Entry 1KFC (X-ray diffraction, 1.50 A resolution); this record covers chains A and B.

# Chain A
Name: Tryptophan synthase alpha chain
Organism: Salmonella typhimurium
Notes: EC 4.2.1.20
Reference sequence: P00929 (TRPA_SALTY); numbering as in UniProt (aligned over 1-268)
Amino-acid sequence (268 residues; row label = number of the first residue in the row):
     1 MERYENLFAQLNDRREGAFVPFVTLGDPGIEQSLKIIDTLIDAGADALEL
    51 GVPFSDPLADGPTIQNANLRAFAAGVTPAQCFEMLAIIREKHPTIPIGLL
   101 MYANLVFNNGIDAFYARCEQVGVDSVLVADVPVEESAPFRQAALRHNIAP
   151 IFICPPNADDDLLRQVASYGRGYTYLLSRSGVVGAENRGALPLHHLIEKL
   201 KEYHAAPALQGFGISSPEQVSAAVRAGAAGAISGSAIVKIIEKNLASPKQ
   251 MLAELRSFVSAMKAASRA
Disordered / not traced: 179-192
Construct notes: cloning artifact (87); engineered mutation Val183 (Thr in P00929)
Residues lining bound ligands: indole-3-propanol phosphate (IPL): Phe22, Ala59, Asp60, Leu100, Tyr102, Leu127, Ala129, Ile153, Tyr175, Phe212, Gly213, Ile214, Ile232, Ser233, Gly234, Ser235

# Chain B
Name: Tryptophan synthase beta chain
Organism: Salmonella typhimurium
Notes: EC 4.2.1.20
Reference sequence: P0A2K1 (TRPB_SALTY); numbering as in UniProt (aligned over 1-397)
Amino-acid sequence (397 residues; each row starts with the number of its first residue):
     1 MTTLLNPYFGEFGGMYVPQILMPALNQLEEAFVSAQKDPEFQAQFADLLK
    51 NYAGRPTALTKCQNITAGTRTTLYLKREDLLHGGAHKTNQVLGQALLAKR
   101 MGKSEIIAETGAGQHGVASALASALLGLKCRIYMGAKDVERQSPNVFRMR
   151 LMGAEVIPVHSGSATLKDACNEALRDWSGSYETAHYMLGTAAGPHPYPTI
   201 VREFQRMIGEETKAQILDKEGRLPDAVIACVGGGSNAIGMFADFINDTSV
   251 GLIGVEPGGHGIETGEHGAPLKHGRVGIYFGMKAPMMQTADGQIEESYSI
   301 SAGLDFPSVGPQHAYLNSIGRADYVSITDDEALEAFKTLCRHEGIIPALE
   351 SSHALAHALKMMREQPEKEQLLVVNLSGRGDKDIFTVHDILKARGEI
Disordered / not traced: 1, 394-397
Covalently attached groups: pyridoxal phosphate (PLP) linked to Lys87
Ion coordination: Na+: Gly232, Phe306, Ser308
Residues lining bound ligands: pyridoxal phosphate (PLP): Ala85, His86, Gln114, Thr190, Cys230, Val231, Gly232, Gly233, Gly234, Ser235, Asn236, Ala237, Gly303, Leu304, Ala348, Glu350, Ser351, Ser377, Gly378

# Chain A / chain B interface
Contacting residue pairs (60; chain A residue first):
  Pro53(A) - Gln293(B)  hydrogen bond (backbone-side chain)
  Phe54(A) - Gly292(B)
  Phe54(A) - Gln293(B)
  Ser55(A) - Lys167(B)
  Ser55(A) - Gln293(B)  hydrogen bond (backbone-side chain)
  Ser55(A) - Ile294(B)  hydrogen bond (side chain-backbone)
  Asp56(A) - Lys167(B)  salt bridge
  Asp56(A) - Asp168(B)
  Asp56(A) - Asn171(B)  hydrogen bond
  Asp56(A) - Tyr279(B)
  Asp56(A) - Ile294(B)
  Pro57(A) - Arg175(B)  hydrogen bond (backbone-side chain)
  Leu58(A) - Pro18(B)
  Leu58(A) - Asn171(B)
  Leu58(A) - Leu174(B)  hydrophobic
  Leu58(A) - Arg175(B)
  Ala59(A) - Pro18(B)  hydrophobic
  Asp60(A) - Arg175(B)  hydrogen bond (backbone-side chain)
  Gln65(A) - Ser161(B)
  Gln65(A) - Arg175(B)
  Phe72(A) - Gln293(B)
  Thr77(A) - Asp291(B)
  Pro78(A) - Asp291(B)
  Pro78(A) - Gln293(B)
  Ala103(A) - Ile278(B)  hydrophobic
  Asn104(A) - Gly277(B)
  Asn104(A) - Ile278(B)  hydrogen bond (side chain-backbone)
  Asn104(A) - Gln288(B)  hydrogen bond
  Asn104(A) - Gly292(B)  hydrogen bond (side chain-backbone)
  Asn104(A) - Ile294(B)
  Leu105(A) - Asp291(B)
  Leu105(A) - Gly292(B)
  Phe107(A) - Val276(B)
  Phe107(A) - Ile278(B)  hydrophobic
  Phe107(A) - Lys283(B)
  Asn108(A) - Arg275(B)  hydrogen bond
  Asn108(A) - Gln288(B)
  Asn108(A) - Ala290(B)  hydrogen bond (side chain-backbone)
  Asn108(A) - Asp291(B)
  Asn108(A) - Gly292(B)
  Ala129(A) - Pro18(B)
  Asp130(A) - Tyr16(B)
  Asp130(A) - Val17(B)  hydrogen bond (backbone-backbone)
  Asp130(A) - Pro18(B)
  Pro132(A) - Met15(B)
  Pro132(A) - Val17(B)
  Pro132(A) - Gln19(B)
  Pro132(A) - Met22(B)  hydrophobic
  Val133(A) - Gln19(B)  hydrogen bond (backbone-side chain)
  Glu134(A) - Gln19(B)  hydrogen bond
  Glu134(A) - Met22(B)
  Glu135(A) - Tyr8(B)  hydrogen bond
  Glu135(A) - Gly14(B)
  Glu135(A) - Met15(B)  hydrogen bond (side chain-backbone)
  Glu135(A) - Tyr16(B)
  Ile153(A) - Gln19(B)
  Pro155(A) - Gln19(B)
  Asn157(A) - Pro23(B)
  Asn157(A) - Tyr181(B)  hydrogen bond
  Leu162(A) - Gln19(B)
Also at the interface, not in a pair above, chain A (32 interface residues in all): Leu69, Val131, Phe139, Pro156, Leu177
Also at the interface, not in a pair above, chain B (34 interface residues in all): Thr2, Ile20, Gly162, Glu172, Phe280, Thr289

# In short
32 residues of chain A and 34 residues of chain B are in contact; the contacts include 17 hydrogen bonds and 1
salt bridge. Polar contacts include Asp56(A)-Lys167(B), Pro53(A)-Gln293(B) and Ser55(A)-Gln293(B). Chain A
binds indole-3-propanol phosphate. Pyridoxal phosphate is covalently linked to Lys87(B).
Here chain A is Tryptophan synthase alpha chain and chain B is Tryptophan synthase beta chain, both from
Salmonella typhimurium. Entry 1KFC (CRYSTAL STRUCTURE OF ALPHAT183V MUTANT OF TRYPTOPHAN SYNTHASE FROM
SALMONELLA TYPHIMURIUM With Indole Propanol Phosphate) was determined by X-ray diffraction, deposited together
with 1KFB, 1KFE, 1K8X, 1KFJ and 1KFK.
